PDB entry 6TQO | electron microscopy, 3.80 A resolution | chains Y and R of the 15 polymer chains in the assembly

[Chain Y]
Name: DNA-directed RNA polymerase subunit beta'
Source organism: Escherichia coli
Notes: EC 2.7.7.6
UniProt: S1HM87 (S1HM87_ECOLX); residue numbers follow UniProt; this construct covers 1-1407
Sequence (1417 residues; numbered 1 to 1417; the number before each row is that of its first residue):
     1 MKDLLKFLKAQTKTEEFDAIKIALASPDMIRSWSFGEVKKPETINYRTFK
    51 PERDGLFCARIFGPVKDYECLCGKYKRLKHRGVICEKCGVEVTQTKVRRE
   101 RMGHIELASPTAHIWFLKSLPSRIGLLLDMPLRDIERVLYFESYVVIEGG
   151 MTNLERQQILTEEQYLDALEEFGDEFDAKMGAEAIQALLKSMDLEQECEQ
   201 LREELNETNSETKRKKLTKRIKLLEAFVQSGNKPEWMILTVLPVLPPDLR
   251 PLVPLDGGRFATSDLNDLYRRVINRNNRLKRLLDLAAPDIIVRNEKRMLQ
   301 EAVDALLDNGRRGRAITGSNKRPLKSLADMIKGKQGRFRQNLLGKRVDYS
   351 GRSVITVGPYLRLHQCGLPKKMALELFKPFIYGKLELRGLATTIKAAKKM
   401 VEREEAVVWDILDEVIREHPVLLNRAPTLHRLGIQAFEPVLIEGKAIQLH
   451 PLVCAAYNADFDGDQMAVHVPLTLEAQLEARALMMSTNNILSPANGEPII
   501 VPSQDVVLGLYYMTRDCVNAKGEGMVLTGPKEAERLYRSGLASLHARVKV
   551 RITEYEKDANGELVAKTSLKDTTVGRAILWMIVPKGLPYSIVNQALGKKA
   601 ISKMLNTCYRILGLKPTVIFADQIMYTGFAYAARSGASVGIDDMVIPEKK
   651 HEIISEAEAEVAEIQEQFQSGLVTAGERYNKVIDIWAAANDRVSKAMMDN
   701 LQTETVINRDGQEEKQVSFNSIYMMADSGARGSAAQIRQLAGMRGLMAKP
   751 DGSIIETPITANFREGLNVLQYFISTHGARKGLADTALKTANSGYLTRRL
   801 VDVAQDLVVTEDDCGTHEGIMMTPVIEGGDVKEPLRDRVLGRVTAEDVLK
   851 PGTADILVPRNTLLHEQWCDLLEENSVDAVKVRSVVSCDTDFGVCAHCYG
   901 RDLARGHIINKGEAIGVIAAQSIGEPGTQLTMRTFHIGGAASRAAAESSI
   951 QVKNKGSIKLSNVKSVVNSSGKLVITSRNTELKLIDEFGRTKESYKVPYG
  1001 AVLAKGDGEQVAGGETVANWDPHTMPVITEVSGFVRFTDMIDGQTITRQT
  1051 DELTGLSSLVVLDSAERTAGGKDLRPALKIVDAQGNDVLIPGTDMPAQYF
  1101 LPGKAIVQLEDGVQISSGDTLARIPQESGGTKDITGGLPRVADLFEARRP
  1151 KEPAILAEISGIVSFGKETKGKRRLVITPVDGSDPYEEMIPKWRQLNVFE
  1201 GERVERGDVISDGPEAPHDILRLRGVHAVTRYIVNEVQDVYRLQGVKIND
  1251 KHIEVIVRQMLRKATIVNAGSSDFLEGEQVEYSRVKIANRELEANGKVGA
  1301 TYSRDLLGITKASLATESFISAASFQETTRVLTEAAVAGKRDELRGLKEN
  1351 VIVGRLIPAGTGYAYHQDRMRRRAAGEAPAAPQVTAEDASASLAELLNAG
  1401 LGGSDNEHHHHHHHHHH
Unresolved in the structure: 1-15, 933-947, 1127-1134, 1376-1417
Sequence notes: expression tag (1408-1417)
Bound ions: Zn2+ site 1: Cys70, Cys72, Cys85, Cys88; Mg2+: Asp460, Asp462, Asp464 (shared with C85(R) of chain R); Zn2+ site 2: Cys814, Cys888, Cys895, Cys898

[Chain R]
Molecule: rrnGnut RNA
Sequence (85 nucleotides; each row starts with the number of its first residue):
     1 GCCGCGCCGCUGAGAAAAAGCGAAGCGGCACUGCUCUUUAACAAUUUAUC
    51 AGACAAUCUGUGUGGGUGUAGACCUGGCGUGUGGC
Unresolved in the structure: 1-29, 53-55, 67-74
Bound ions: Mg2+: C85 (shared with Asp460(Y), Asp462(Y), Asp464(Y) of chain Y)

[Chain Y / chain R interface]
Residue-residue contacts - 16 pairs, chain Y then chain R:
  Arg77(Y) with G65(R), base contact
  Leu78(Y) with G65(R), base contact
  Val253(Y) with G76(R), base contact
  Pro254(Y) with U75(R), base contact
  Leu255(Y) with U75(R), base contact; G76(R), base contact
  Asp256(Y) with U75(R), hydrogen bond to the base
  Ala261(Y) with G76(R), base contact; G77(R), base contact
  Lys325(Y) with C78(R), hydrogen bond to the sugar; G79(R), sugar contact
  Gln335(Y) with G79(R), phosphate contact
  Arg425(Y) with C85(R), sugar contact
  Asp460(Y) with C85(R), phosphate contact
  Asp462(Y) with C85(R), phosphate contact
  Asp464(Y) with C85(R), hydrogen bond to the sugar
Also at the interface, not in a pair above, chain Y (15 interface residues in all): Asn320, Arg322

[Summary]
Chain Y and chain R form an interface of 15 and 7 residues respectively, with 3 hydrogen bonds. Polar pairs
include Asp256(Y)-U75(R), Lys325(Y)-C78(R) and Asp464(Y)-C85(R). The Zn2+ site 1 is built by Cys70(Y),
Cys72(Y), Cys85(Y) and Cys88(Y). C85(R), Asp460(Y), Asp462(Y) and Asp464(Y) coordinate Mg2+.
Here chain Y is DNA-directed RNA polymerase subunit beta' (Escherichia coli) and chain R is rrnGnut RNA. Entry
6TQO (rrn anti-termination complex) was determined by electron microscopy, deposited together with 6TQN.
